4JZS - chain A; structure by X-ray diffraction, 2.20 A resolution.

# Chain A
Molecule: dGTP pyrophosphohydrolase
Source organism: Bacillus subtilis subsp. subtilis
Notes: EC 3.6.1.55
Reference sequence: O35013 (YTKD_BACSU); numbering as in UniProt (aligned over 1-158)
Sequence (178 residues; row label = number of the first residue in the row; numbers below 1 keep their minus sign (Met-19 is residue -19)):
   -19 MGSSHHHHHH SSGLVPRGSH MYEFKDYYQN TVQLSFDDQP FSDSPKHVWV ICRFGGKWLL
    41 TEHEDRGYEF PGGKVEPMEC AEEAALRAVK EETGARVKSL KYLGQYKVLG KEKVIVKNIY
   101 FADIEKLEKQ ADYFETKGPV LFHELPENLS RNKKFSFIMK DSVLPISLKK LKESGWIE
Disordered / not traced: -19 to 0
Differences from the reference sequence: expression tag (-19 to 0); engineered mutation Ala68 (Glu in O35013)
What the authors report for this chain:
  - catalytic residues: Glu115 (proposed by the authors, not directly observed)

# Summary
From the paper: the catalytic residue Glu115.
Chain A is dGTP pyrophosphohydrolase (Bacillus subtilis subsp. subtilis); the structure, Crystal structure of
the Bacillus subtilis pyrophosphohydrolase BsRppH (E68A mutant), was determined by X-ray diffraction,
deposited together with 4JZU, 4JZV and 4JZT.
